PDB entry 4O5S | X-ray diffraction, 1.80 A resolution | chain A

# Chain A
Name: Diisopropyl-fluorophosphatase
Organism: Loligo vulgaris
Notes: EC 3.1.8.2
Reference sequence: Q7SIG4 (DFPA_LOLVU); aligned to UniProt positions 1-327 over residues 1-327 (the alignment contains insertions or deletions, so no single offset holds)
Sequence (337 residues; row label = number of the first residue in the row):
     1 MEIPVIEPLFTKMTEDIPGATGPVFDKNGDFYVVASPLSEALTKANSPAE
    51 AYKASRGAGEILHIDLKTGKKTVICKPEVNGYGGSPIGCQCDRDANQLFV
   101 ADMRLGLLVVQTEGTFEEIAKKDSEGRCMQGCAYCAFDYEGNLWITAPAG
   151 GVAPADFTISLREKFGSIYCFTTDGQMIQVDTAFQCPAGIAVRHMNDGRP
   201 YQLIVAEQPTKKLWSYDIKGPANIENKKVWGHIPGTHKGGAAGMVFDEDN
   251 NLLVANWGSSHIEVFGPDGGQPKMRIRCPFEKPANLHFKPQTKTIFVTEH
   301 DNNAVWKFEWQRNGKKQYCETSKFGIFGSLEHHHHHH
Unresolved in the structure: 1, 325-337
Construct notes: engineered mutation Met13 (Val in Q7SIG4), Thr21 (Glu in Q7SIG4), Val33 (Ile in Q7SIG4), His63 (Arg50 in Q7SIG4), Ser85 (Ile72 in Q7SIG4), Ile87 (Ala74 in Q7SIG4), Glu113 (Asp100 in Q7SIG4), Cys128 (Arg115 in Q7SIG4), Ala133 (Asn120 in Q7SIG4), Tyr134 (Asp121 in Q7SIG4), Gly151 (Glu138 in Q7SIG4), Phe157 (Tyr144 in Q7SIG4), Ile159 (Arg146 in Q7SIG4), Leu161 (Met148 in Q7SIG4), Arg162 (Gln149 in Q7SIG4), Cys186 (Phe173 in Q7SIG4), Ala188 (Asn175 in Q7SIG4), Gln208 (Thr195 in Q7SIG4), Asn223 (Lys210 in Q7SIG4), Lys238 (Glu225 in Q7SIG4), Ala242 (Asp229 in Q7SIG4), Val245 (Asp232 in Q7SIG4), Ala284 (Ser271 in Q7SIG4), Asp301 (Glu288 in Q7SIG4), Ser322 (Leu309 in Q7SIG4); expression tag (328-337)
Curated features (UniProtKB/Swiss-Prot):
  - active site: His287 (Proton acceptor)
What the authors report for this chain:
  - mutagenesis - Q208M: decreased catalytic activity
  - catalytic residues: Tyr134, Gln208

# In short
From UniProt: active-site residue His287. The paper reports catalytic residues Tyr134 and Gln208; Q208M
reduces catalytic activity.
Chain A is Diisopropyl-fluorophosphatase (Loligo vulgaris); the structure, Crystal structure of Diels-Alderase
CE11, was determined by X-ray diffraction (same publication as 4O5T).
